Entry 4KC3 (X-ray diffraction, 3.27 A resolution); this record covers chains A and B.

# Chain A
Protein: Interleukin-33
Source organism: Homo sapiens
UniProt: O95760 (IL33_HUMAN); numbering as in UniProt (aligned over 112-270)
Sequence (159 residues; numbered 112 to 270; the number before each row is that of its first residue):
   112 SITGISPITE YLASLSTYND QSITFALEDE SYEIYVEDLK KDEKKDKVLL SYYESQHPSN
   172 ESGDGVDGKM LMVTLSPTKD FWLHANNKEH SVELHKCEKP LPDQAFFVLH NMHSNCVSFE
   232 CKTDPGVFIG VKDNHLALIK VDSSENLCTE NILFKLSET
Disordered / not traced: 112-116, 172-178, 253-260, 269-270
Modified residues: Mse181 (selenomethionine; parent Met); Mse183 (selenomethionine; parent Met); Mse223 (selenomethionine; parent Met)

# Chain B
Protein: Interleukin-1 receptor-like 1
Source organism: Homo sapiens
UniProt: Q01638 (ILRL1_HUMAN); numbering as in UniProt (aligned over 19-321)
Sequence (309 residues; row label = number of the first residue in the row):
    19 KFSKQSWGLE NEALIVRCPR QGKPSYTVDW YYSQTNKSIP TQERNRVFAS GQLLKFLPAA
    79 VADSGIYTCI VRSPTFNRTG YANVTIYKKQ SDCNVPDYLM YSTVSGSEKN SKIYCPTIDL
   139 YNWTAPLEWF KNCQALQGSR YRAHKSFLVI DNVMTEDAGD YTCKFIHNEN GANYSVTATR
   199 SFTVKDEQGF SLFPVIGAPA QNEIKEVEIG KNANLTCSAC FGKGTQFLAA VLWQLNGTKI
   259 TDFGEPRIQQ EEGQNQSFSN GLACLDMVLR IADVKEEDLL LQYDCLALNL HGLRRHTVRL
   319 SRKHHHHHH
Disordered / not traced: 19-20, 52-55, 224-231, 272-278, 318-327
Differences from the reference sequence: expression tag (322-327)
Curated features (UniProtKB/Swiss-Prot):
  - region: Arg198 to Phe211 (Flexible linker)
  - glycosylation (N-linked (GlcNAc...) asparagine): Asn54, Asn95, Asn101, Asn140, Asn191, Asn232, Asn254, Asn273
  - cross-link: Lys321 (Glycyl lysine isopeptide (Lys-Gly) (interchain with G-Cter in ubiquitin))
Disulfide bonds: Cys36-Cys87, Cys111-Cys151, Cys133-Cys181, Cys235-Cys303, Cys238-Cys282
Covalent attachments: N-acetylglucosamine (NAG) linked to Asn95, Asn140, Asn191

# Interface between chain A and chain B
Residue-residue contacts - 63 pairs, chain A then chain B:
  Pro118(A) with Lys257(B)
  Ile119(A) with Lys257(B), hydrogen bond (backbone-side chain); Leu306(B), hydrophobic
  Glu121(A) with Lys257(B), salt bridge
  Tyr122(A) with Leu246(B), hydrophobic
  Ala124(A) with Phe245(B), hydrophobic
  Tyr129(A) with Tyr132(B)
  Asn130(A) with Tyr132(B)
  Asp131(A) with Tyr119(B), hydrogen bond (backbone-side chain); Tyr132(B)
  Gln132(A) with Tyr119(B)
  Ser133(A) with Tyr119(B), hydrogen bond
  Thr135(A) with Lys22(B)
  Glu139(A) with Arg38(B), salt bridge
  Ser142(A) with Arg38(B)
  Tyr143(A) with Arg38(B)
  Glu144(A) with Pro37(B); Arg38(B), salt bridge; Gln39(B), hydrogen bond (side chain-backbone)
  Ile145(A) with Gln39(B)
  Tyr146(A) with Lys22(B); Pro37(B), hydrogen bond (side chain-backbone)
  Glu148(A) with Lys22(B), salt bridge
  Asp149(A) with Tyr119(B); Pro134(B); Thr135(B), hydrogen bond (side chain-backbone); Arg198(B), salt bridge
  Leu150(A) with Met118(B); Tyr119(B)
  Lys151(A) with Trp25(B); Tyr116(B); Met118(B); Tyr119(B)
  Lys152(A) with Asp115(B), salt bridge; Met118(B), hydrogen bond (backbone-backbone); Tyr119(B); Ser120(B); Ser199(B)
  Lys156(A) with Tyr119(B)
  Glu165(A) with Leu311(B); Arg313(B), salt bridge
  Lys180(A) with Phe211(B); Gly310(B); Leu311(B), hydrogen bond (backbone-backbone)
  Mse181(A) with His309(B); Gly310(B)
  Leu182(A) with Leu306(B), hydrophobic; Asn307(B); Gly310(B); Leu311(B), hydrophobic
  Asn222(A) with Leu308(B); His309(B), hydrogen bond
  Asn226(A) with Phe245(B)
  Val228(A) with Leu308(B), hydrophobic
  Asp244(A) with Arg35(B), salt bridge
  Asn245(A) with Arg35(B); Asp137(B), hydrogen bond
  His246(A) with Arg35(B); Gln39(B), hydrogen bond; Lys41(B); Gln70(B)
  Leu267(A) with Phe245(B), hydrophobic
  Ser268(A) with Phe245(B)
Other interface residues (no listed pair), chain A (41 interface residues in all): Thr120, Tyr163, Ser170, Asn171, Gly179, Leu220
Other interface residues (no listed pair), chain B (36 interface residues in all): Leu117, Thr121, Lys130, Ala248, Leu250, Gln252

# In short
41 residues of chain A and 36 residues of chain B are in contact; the contacts include 11 hydrogen bonds and 8
salt bridges. Among the polar pairs are Glu121(A)-Lys257(B), Glu139(A)-Arg38(B) and Glu144(A)-Arg38(B).
N-acetylglucosamine is covalently linked to Asn95(B), Asn140(B) and Asn191(B).
Here chain A is Interleukin-33 and chain B is Interleukin-1 receptor-like 1, both from Homo sapiens. Entry
4KC3 (Cytokine/receptor binary complex) was determined by X-ray diffraction.
